Entry 7UUT (X-ray diffraction, 1.89 A resolution); this record covers chains C and D of the 4 polymer chains in the assembly.

[Chain C (and D)]
Protein: Secondary-alcohol dehydrogenase
Source organism: Thermoanaerobacter pseudethanolicus
Notes: EC 1.1.1.80; chain D of this document is another copy of the same molecule, construct and numbering; everything in this record applies to it too
UniProt: P14941 (ADH_THEBR); residues 1-352 here = UniProt positions 1-352
Chain sequence (352 residues; row label = number of the first residue in the row):
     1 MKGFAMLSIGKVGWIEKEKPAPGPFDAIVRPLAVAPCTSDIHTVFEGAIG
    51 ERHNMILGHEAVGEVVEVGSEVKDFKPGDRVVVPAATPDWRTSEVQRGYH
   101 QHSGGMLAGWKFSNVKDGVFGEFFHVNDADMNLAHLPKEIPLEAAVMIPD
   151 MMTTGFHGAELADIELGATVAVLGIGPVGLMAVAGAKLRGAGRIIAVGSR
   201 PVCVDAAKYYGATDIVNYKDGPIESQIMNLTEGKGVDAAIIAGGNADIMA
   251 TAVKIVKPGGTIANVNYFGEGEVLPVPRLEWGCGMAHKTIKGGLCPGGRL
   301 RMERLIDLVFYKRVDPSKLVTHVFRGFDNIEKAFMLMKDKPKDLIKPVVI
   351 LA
Modified positions: M1 (N-formylmethionine; FME)
Differences from the reference sequence: engineered mutation A86 (Ile in P14941)
Bound ions: Zn2+: C37, H59, D150 (together with (2R)-pentan-2-ol); K+ site 1: Y99 (shared with G259(D), G260(D), H287(D), T289(D) of chain D); K+ site 2: G259, G260, H287, T289 (shared with Y99(D) of chain D)
Small-molecule neighbours:
  - (2R)-pentan-2-ol (2RP): C37, S39, H59, A85, A86, W110, D150, Y267, L294, C295
  - NADP (NAP; NADP nicotinamide-adenine-dinucleotide phosphate): C37, T38, S39, H42, D150, M151, T154, G174, I175, G176, P177, V178, G179, V197, G198, S199, R200, Y218, K219, I223, A242, G243, G244, D247, I248, V265, N266, Y267, G293, L294, C295, K340
UniProt features mapped onto this chain:
  - binding site (Zn(2+)): C37, H59, D150
  - binding site (NADP(+)): I175 to V178, G198 to R200, Y218, V265 to Y267, K340

[How chain C and chain D interact]
Residue-residue contacts - 103 pairs, chain C then chain D:
  A48(C) with R278(D); L279(D); C283(D)
  R97(C) with K257(D); P258(D), hydrogen bond (side chain-backbone)
  Y99(C) with G259(D), hydrogen bond (side chain-backbone); H287(D)
  Q101(C) with H287(D), hydrogen bond
  H102(C) with P258(D); M285(D), hydrogen bond (side chain-backbone); A286(D), hydrogen bond (side chain-backbone); H287(D), hydrogen bond
  M106(C) with P258(D), hydrophobic; L279(D); E280(D); G282(D); A286(D), hydrophobic
  L107(C) with G282(D); M285(D)
  H157(C) with H287(D), hydrogen bond
  M249(C) with W281(D), hydrophobic
  K257(C) with R97(D)
  P258(C) with R97(D), hydrogen bond (backbone-side chain); H102(D); M106(D), hydrophobic
  G259(C) with Y99(D), hydrogen bond (backbone-side chain)
  N264(C) with W281(D); G284(D), hydrogen bond (side chain-backbone)
  N266(C) with C283(D)
  Y267(C) with C283(D), hydrophobic; M285(D), hydrophobic
  F268(C) with R278(D), hydrogen bond (backbone-side chain); C283(D), hydrogen bond (backbone-backbone)
  G269(C) with R278(D), hydrogen bond (backbone-side chain)
  E270(C) with R278(D)
  G271(C) with R278(D), hydrogen bond (backbone-side chain)
  E272(C) with P277(D); R278(D), hydrogen bond (backbone-backbone)
  V273(C) with P275(D), hydrophobic; V276(D)
  L274(C) with L274(D); V276(D), hydrogen bond (backbone-backbone); W281(D), hydrophobic
  P275(C) with V273(D), hydrophobic
  V276(C) with V273(D); L274(D), hydrogen bond (backbone-backbone); V276(D), hydrophobic
  P277(C) with E272(D)
  R278(C) with F268(D), hydrogen bond (side chain-backbone); G269(D), hydrogen bond (side chain-backbone); E270(D); G271(D), hydrogen bond (side chain-backbone); E272(D), hydrogen bond (backbone-backbone)
  E280(C) with M106(D)
  W281(C) with N264(D); L274(D), hydrophobic; I290(D), hydrophobic; K291(D); G292(D)
  G282(C) with M106(D); L107(D)
  C283(C) with N266(D); Y267(D), hydrophobic; F268(D), hydrogen bond (backbone-backbone)
  G284(C) with N264(D), hydrogen bond (backbone-side chain); G292(D); G293(D), hydrogen bond (backbone-backbone)
  M285(C) with H102(D), hydrogen bond (backbone-side chain); L107(D); Y267(D), hydrophobic; G292(D); G293(D); L294(D), hydrogen bond (backbone-backbone)
  A286(C) with H102(D), hydrogen bond (backbone-side chain); M106(D), hydrophobic; G292(D), hydrogen bond (backbone-backbone)
  H287(C) with Y99(D); Q101(D); H102(D), hydrogen bond; H157(D), hydrogen bond; G292(D), hydrogen bond (backbone-backbone); G293(D); L294(D)
  K288(C) with M106(D)
  T289(C) with T289(D); I290(D); K291(D)
  I290(C) with W281(D), hydrophobic; T289(D); I290(D), hydrogen bond (backbone-backbone)
  K291(C) with W281(D); T289(D)
  G292(C) with W281(D); G284(D); M285(D); A286(D), hydrogen bond (backbone-backbone); H287(D), hydrogen bond (backbone-backbone); K288(D)
  G293(C) with G284(D), hydrogen bond (backbone-backbone); M285(D); H287(D)
  L294(C) with M285(D), hydrogen bond (backbone-backbone); H287(D)
Also at the interface, not in a pair above, chain C (44 interface residues in all): D237, G260, L279
Also at the interface, not in a pair above, chain D (43 interface residues in all): L161, D237, M249

[Overview]
44 residues of chain C and 43 residues of chain D are in contact, with 36 hydrogen bonds. Among the polar
pairs are R97(C)-P258(D), Y99(C)-G259(D) and Q101(C)-H287(D). Ligands of chain C: NADP and (2R)-pentan-2-ol.
Chain C and chain D are both Secondary-alcohol dehydrogenase (Thermoanaerobacter pseudethanolicus); the
structure, Ternary complex crystal structure of secondary alcohol dehydrogenases from the Thermoanaerobacter
ethanolicus mutants C295A and I86A ..., was determined by X-ray diffraction, deposited together with 7UX4 and
7UTC.
